8URW - chains C and D of the 10 polymer chains in the assembly; structure by electron microscopy, 2.79 A resolution.

# Chain C
Name: DNA-directed RNA polymerase subunit beta
Organism: Synechococcus elongatus
Notes: EC 2.7.7.6
UniProt: Q31N17 (RPOB_SYNE7); residue numbers follow UniProt; this construct covers 1-1100
Amino-acid sequence (1100 residues; each row starts with the number of its first residue):
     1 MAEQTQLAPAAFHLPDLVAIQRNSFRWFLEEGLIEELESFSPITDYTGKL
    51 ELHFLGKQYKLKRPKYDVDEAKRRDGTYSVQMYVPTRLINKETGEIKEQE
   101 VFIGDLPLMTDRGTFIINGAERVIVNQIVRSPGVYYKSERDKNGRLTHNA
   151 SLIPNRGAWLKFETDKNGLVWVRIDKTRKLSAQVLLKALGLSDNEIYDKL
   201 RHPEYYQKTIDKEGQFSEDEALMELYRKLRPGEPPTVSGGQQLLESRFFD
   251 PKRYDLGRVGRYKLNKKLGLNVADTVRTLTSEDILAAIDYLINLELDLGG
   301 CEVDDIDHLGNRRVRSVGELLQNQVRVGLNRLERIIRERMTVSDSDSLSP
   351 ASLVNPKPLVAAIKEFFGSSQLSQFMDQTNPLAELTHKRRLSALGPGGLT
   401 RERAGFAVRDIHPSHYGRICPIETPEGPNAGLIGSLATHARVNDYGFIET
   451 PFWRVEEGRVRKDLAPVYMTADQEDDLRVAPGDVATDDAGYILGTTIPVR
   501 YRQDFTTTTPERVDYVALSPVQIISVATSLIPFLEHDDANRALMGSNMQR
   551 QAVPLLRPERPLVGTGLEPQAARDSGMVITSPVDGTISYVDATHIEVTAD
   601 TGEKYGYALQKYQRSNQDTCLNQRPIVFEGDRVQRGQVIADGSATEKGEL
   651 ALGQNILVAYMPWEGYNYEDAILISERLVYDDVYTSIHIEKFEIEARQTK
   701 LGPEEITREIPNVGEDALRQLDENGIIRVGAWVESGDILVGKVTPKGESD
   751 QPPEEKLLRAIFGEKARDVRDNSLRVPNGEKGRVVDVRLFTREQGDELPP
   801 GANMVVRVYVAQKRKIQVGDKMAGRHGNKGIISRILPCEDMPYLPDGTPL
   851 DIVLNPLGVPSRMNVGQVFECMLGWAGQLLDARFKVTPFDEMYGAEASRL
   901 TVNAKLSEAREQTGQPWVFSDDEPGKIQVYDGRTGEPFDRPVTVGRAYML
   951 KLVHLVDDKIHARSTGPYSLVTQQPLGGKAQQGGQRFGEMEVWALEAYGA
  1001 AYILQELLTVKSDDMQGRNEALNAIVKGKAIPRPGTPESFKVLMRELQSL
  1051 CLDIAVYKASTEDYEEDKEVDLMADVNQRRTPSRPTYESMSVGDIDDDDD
Unresolved in the structure: 1-9, 1090-1100
Residues lining bound ligands: CTP (cytidine-5'-triphosphate): Arg541, Asp670, Lys829, Arg862

# Chain D
Name: DNA-directed RNA polymerase subunit gamma
Organism: Synechococcus elongatus
Notes: EC 2.7.7.6
UniProt: P42079 (RPOC1_SYNE7); residue numbers follow UniProt; this construct covers 1-624
Amino-acid sequence (624 residues; numbered 1 to 624; the number before each row is that of its first residue):
     1 MAKQEQRFDYVKIALASPERIRQWGERTLPNGQVVGEVTKPETINYRTLK
    51 PEMDGLFCEKIFGPAKDWECHCGKYKRVRHRGIVCERCGVEVTESRVRRH
   101 RMGFIKLAAPVAHVWYLKGIPSYIAILLDMPLRDVEQIVYFNSYVVLNPG
   151 NHSELQYKQLLNEDQWMEIEDQIYAEESDLEGIEVGIGAEALQQLLQDLN
   201 LNEESEKLRQEIAESKGQKRAKLIKRLRVIDNFIGTESRPEWMVLNVIPV
   251 IPPDLRPMVQLDGGRFATSDLNDLYRRVINRNNRLARLQEILAPEIIVRN
   301 EKRMLQEAVDALIDNGRRGRTVVGANNRPLKSLSDIIEGKQGRFRQNLLG
   351 KRVDYSGRSVIVVGPNLKIHQCGLPREMAIELFQPFVIHRLIKNHSINNI
   401 KQAKKLIQKNDPLIWDVLEEVIEGHPVMLNRAPTLHRLGIQAFEPILVEG
   451 RAIQLHPLVCPAFNADFDGDQMAVHVPLSIEAQAEARMLMLASGNILSPA
   501 TGQPIVTPSQDMVLGCYYLTAENPGAQKGAGRYFANLEDAIRAFEQGSVD
   551 LHAWVWVRFDGEVESEGESDEPESVVAADDGTVTKTYRFRRIRETEDGQR
   601 LSQYVKTTPGRILFNNTVQTALIH
Unresolved in the structure: 1-4
Metal / ion sites: Zn2+: Cys70, Cys72, Cys85, Cys88; Mg2+: Asp466, Asp468 (together with CTP)
Residues lining bound ligands: CTP (cytidine-5'-triphosphate): Arg431, Pro433, Asn464, Asp466, Asp468
Swiss-Prot annotation at these positions:
  - binding site (Zn(2+)): Cys70, Cys72, Cys85, Cys88
  - binding site (Mg(2+)): Asp466, Asp468, Asp470

# Interface between chain C and chain D
Contacting residue pairs - 152 pairs, chain C then chain D:
  Gly665(C) - Pro365(D)
  Tyr666(C) - Pro365(D)
  Tyr668(C) - Pro457(D)
  Tyr668(C) - Phe467(D)  hydrophobic
  Tyr668(C) - Ser509(D)
  Tyr668(C) - Gln510(D)
  Glu669(C) - Ala465(D)
  Glu669(C) - Asp466(D)
  Glu669(C) - Phe467(D)  hydrogen bond (backbone-backbone)
  Glu669(C) - Gln510(D)  hydrogen bond
  Asp670(C) - Phe467(D)
  Asp670(C) - Asp468(D)
  Ala671(C) - Val363(D)  hydrophobic
  Lys700(C) - Arg47(D)
  Lys821(C) - Asp468(D)
  Lys829(C) - Asp468(D)  salt bridge
  Ile831(C) - Phe467(D)
  Ile831(C) - Asp468(D)
  Ile831(C) - Gly469(D)
  Ile832(C) - Val362(D)
  Ser833(C) - Val363(D)
  Asn855(C) - Asp511(D)
  Leu857(C) - Leu514(D)  hydrophobic
  Arg862(C) - Asp468(D)  salt bridge
  Asp939(C) - Tyr518(D)  hydrogen bond
  Val956(C) - Val360(D)  hydrophobic
  Val956(C) - Arg451(D)
  Asp957(C) - Arg451(D)  salt bridge
  Lys959(C) - Arg358(D)
  Lys959(C) - Val360(D)
  Ile960(C) - Arg358(D)
  Ile960(C) - Glu377(D)
  His961(C) - Gly357(D)
  His961(C) - Arg358(D)  hydrogen bond (backbone-backbone)
  His961(C) - Met378(D)
  Ala962(C) - Ser356(D)
  Ala962(C) - Met378(D)  hydrophobic
  Arg963(C) - Asp354(D)  salt bridge
  Arg963(C) - Tyr355(D)
  Arg963(C) - Ser356(D)  hydrogen bond (backbone-backbone)
  Arg963(C) - Leu382(D)
  Ser964(C) - Asp354(D)
  Ser964(C) - Tyr355(D)
  Ser964(C) - Glu381(D)  hydrogen bond
  Tyr968(C) - Asp354(D)  hydrogen bond
  Leu970(C) - Arg99(D)  hydrogen bond (backbone-side chain)
  Val971(C) - Arg99(D)  hydrogen bond (backbone-side chain)
  Thr972(C) - Arg343(D)
  Thr972(C) - Asn347(D)
  Gln973(C) - Arg99(D)
  Gln974(C) - Asn347(D)  hydrogen bond (side chain-backbone)
  Gln974(C) - Lys351(D)
  Pro975(C) - Arg352(D)
  Pro975(C) - Asp354(D)
  Leu976(C) - Arg352(D)
  Gly977(C) - Arg352(D)
  Gly984(C) - Arg352(D)  hydrogen bond (backbone-side chain)
  Gly984(C) - Val353(D)
  Gln985(C) - Arg352(D)
  Gln985(C) - Val353(D)  hydrogen bond (backbone-backbone)
  Gln985(C) - Ser356(D)  hydrogen bond (backbone-side chain)
  Gln985(C) - Arg358(D)  hydrogen bond
  Arg986(C) - Arg345(D)
  Arg986(C) - Gln346(D)  hydrogen bond (side chain-backbone)
  Arg986(C) - Gly350(D)
  Arg986(C) - Lys351(D)
  Arg986(C) - Arg352(D)
  Phe987(C) - Gly350(D)
  Phe987(C) - Lys351(D)  hydrogen bond (backbone-backbone)
  Glu989(C) - Leu349(D)
  Met990(C) - Thr434(D)
  Glu991(C) - Asn430(D)
  Glu991(C) - Thr434(D)
  Glu991(C) - Ile440(D)
  Val992(C) - Leu349(D)
  Ala994(C) - Arg437(D)
  Ala994(C) - Ile440(D)  hydrophobic
  Ala997(C) - Arg437(D)  hydrogen bond (backbone-side chain)
  Tyr998(C) - Arg437(D)
  Tyr998(C) - Ile440(D)
  Tyr998(C) - Leu489(D)
  Tyr998(C) - Asn495(D)  hydrogen bond
  Ala1000(C) - Glu485(D)
  Ala1001(C) - Glu485(D)
  Tyr1002(C) - Glu481(D)
  Tyr1002(C) - Glu485(D)  hydrogen bond (backbone-side chain)
  Ile1003(C) - Ala482(D)
  Ile1003(C) - Glu485(D)  hydrogen bond (backbone-side chain)
  Glu1006(C) - Pro477(D)
  Glu1006(C) - Leu478(D)
  Glu1006(C) - Ser479(D)  hydrogen bond (side chain-backbone)
  Glu1006(C) - Ala482(D)
  Leu1007(C) - Val353(D)  hydrophobic
  Leu1008(C) - Lys351(D)  hydrogen bond (backbone-side chain)
  Lys1011(C) - Val353(D)
  Lys1011(C) - Asp354(D)  hydrogen bond (backbone-backbone)
  Lys1011(C) - Val476(D)  hydrogen bond (side chain-backbone)
  Ser1012(C) - Lys351(D)
  Ser1012(C) - Arg352(D)  hydrogen bond (side chain-backbone)
  Asp1013(C) - Lys351(D)  salt bridge
  Leu1022(C) - Tyr355(D)
  Leu1022(C) - Pro385(D)  hydrophobic
  Ile1025(C) - Pro385(D)  hydrophobic
  Ile1025(C) - Phe386(D)  hydrophobic
  Ile1025(C) - His389(D)
  Val1026(C) - His389(D)
  Pro1037(C) - Lys351(D)
  Glu1038(C) - Arg99(D)  salt bridge
  Ser1039(C) - Leu348(D)
  Val1042(C) - Arg99(D)
  Arg1045(C) - His100(D)  hydrogen bond (side chain-backbone)
  Glu1046(C) - Ile336(D)
  Glu1046(C) - Arg343(D)  salt bridge
  Gln1048(C) - Trp24(D)
  Ser1049(C) - Met102(D)
  Ser1049(C) - Ile251(D)
  Leu1050(C) - His113(D)  hydrogen bond (backbone-side chain)
  Cys1051(C) - Ala16(D)
  Cys1051(C) - Pro249(D)
  Leu1052(C) - Ala14(D)
  Leu1052(C) - Trp24(D)
  Asp1053(C) - Lys12(D)
  Asp1053(C) - Ile13(D)
  Asp1053(C) - Ala14(D)  hydrogen bond (backbone-backbone)
  Asp1053(C) - Leu15(D)
  Asp1053(C) - Arg20(D)  salt bridge
  Asp1053(C) - Trp24(D)
  Ile1054(C) - Val11(D)  hydrophobic
  Ile1054(C) - Lys12(D)
  Ala1055(C) - Val11(D)
  Ala1055(C) - Lys12(D)  hydrogen bond (backbone-backbone)
  Val1056(C) - Phe8(D)  hydrophobic
  Val1056(C) - Tyr10(D)
  Tyr1057(C) - Phe8(D)
  Tyr1057(C) - Asp9(D)  hydrogen bond (backbone-backbone)
  Tyr1057(C) - Tyr10(D)  hydrogen bond (backbone-backbone)
  Tyr1057(C) - Lys12(D)
  Lys1058(C) - Gln6(D)  hydrogen bond (side chain-backbone)
  Lys1058(C) - Arg7(D)
  Lys1058(C) - Asp9(D)
  Ala1059(C) - Asp9(D)
  Asp1067(C) - Tyr10(D)  hydrogen bond
  Val1070(C) - Arg7(D)
  Asp1071(C) - Arg7(D)  hydrogen bond (backbone-side chain)
  Leu1072(C) - Arg7(D)
  Met1073(C) - His100(D)
  Asp1075(C) - Arg96(D)  salt bridge
  Thr1081(C) - Arg96(D)
  Tyr1087(C) - Gln384(D)  hydrogen bond
  Tyr1087(C) - Ile388(D)
  Tyr1087(C) - Ile400(D)  hydrophobic
  Tyr1087(C) - Lys404(D)
Interface residues without a listed pair, chain C (101 interface residues in all): Pro662, Glu664, Gln817, Val818, Gly830, Thr965, Gly988, Leu995, Gly999, Lys1027, Gly1028, Ile1031, Phe1040, Leu1043, Leu1047, Glu1069, Val1076, Ser1089
Interface residues without a listed pair, chain D (102 interface residues in all): Ile21, Trp115, Tyr116, Leu245, Leu255, Pro257, Ile313, Leu333, Ser334, Ile337, Phe344, Ser359, Asn366, Pro375, Met428, Ala432, His436, Leu438, Gln441, Cys460, Gln471, His475, Ala486, Met490, Met512

# Overview
The interface between chain C and chain D involves 101 residues on one side and 102 on the other, with 35
hydrogen bonds and 9 salt bridges. Polar pairs include Lys829(C)-Asp468(D), Arg862(C)-Asp468(D) and
Asp957(C)-Arg451(D). CTP is bound between chain C and chain D.
Here chain C is DNA-directed RNA polymerase subunit beta and chain D is DNA-directed RNA polymerase subunit
gamma, both from Synechococcus elongatus. Entry 8URW (Cyanobacterial RNA polymerase elongation complex with
NusG and CTP) was determined by electron microscopy (same publication as 8SYI and 8EMB).
